PDB entry 8XI3 | electron microscopy, 3.00 A resolution | chains B and C of the 5 polymer chains in the assembly

[Chain B]
Molecule: Transducin-like enhancer protein 6
From: Mus musculus
UniProt: Q9WVB3 (TLE6_MOUSE); numbering as in UniProt (aligned over 48-581)
Sequence (554 residues; each row starts with the number of its first residue):
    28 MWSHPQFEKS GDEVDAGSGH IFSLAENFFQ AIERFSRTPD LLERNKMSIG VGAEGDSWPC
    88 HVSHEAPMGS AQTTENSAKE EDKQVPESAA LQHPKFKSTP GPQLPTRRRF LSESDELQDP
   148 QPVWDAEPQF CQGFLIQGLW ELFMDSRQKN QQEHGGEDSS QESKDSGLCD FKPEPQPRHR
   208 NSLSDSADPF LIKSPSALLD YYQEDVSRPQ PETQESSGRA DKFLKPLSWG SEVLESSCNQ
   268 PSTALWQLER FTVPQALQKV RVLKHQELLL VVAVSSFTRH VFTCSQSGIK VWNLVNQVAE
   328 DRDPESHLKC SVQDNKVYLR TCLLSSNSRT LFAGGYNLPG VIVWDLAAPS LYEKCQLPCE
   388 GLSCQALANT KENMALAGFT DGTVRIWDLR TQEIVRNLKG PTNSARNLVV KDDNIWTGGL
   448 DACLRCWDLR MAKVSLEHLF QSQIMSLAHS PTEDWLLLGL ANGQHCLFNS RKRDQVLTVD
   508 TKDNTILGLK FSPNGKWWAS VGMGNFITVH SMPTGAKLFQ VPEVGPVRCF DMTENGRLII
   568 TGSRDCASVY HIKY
Disordered / not traced: 28-136, 178-203, 218-246
Differences from the reference sequence: initiating methionine (28); expression tag (29-47)
Modified residues: Ser139 (phosphoserine; SEP); Ser209 (phosphoserine; SEP)
From the paper describing this entry:
  - post-translational modification sites: Ser139, Ser209
  - mutagenesis - S209A: decreased binding to CDC25B

[Chain C]
Molecule: Oocyte-expressed protein homolog
From: Mus musculus
UniProt: Q9CWE6 (OOEP_MOUSE); numbering as in UniProt (aligned over 1-164)
Sequence (174 residues; numbered 1 to 174; the number before each row is that of its first residue):
     1 MASHTADADA KPDSDSQKLL NVLPVSLRLR TRPWWFPIQE VSNPLVLYME AWVAERVIGT
    61 DQAEISEIEW MCQALLTVDS VNSGNLAEIT IFGQPSAQTR MKNILLNMAA WHKENELQRA
   121 VKVKEVEEFL KIRASSILSK LSKKGLKLAG FPLPLEGRET QMESLEWSHP QFEK
Disordered / not traced: 1-25, 115-174
Differences from the reference sequence: expression tag (165-174)

[Interface between chain B and chain C]
Residue-residue contacts (25):
  Trp256(B) - Gln94(C)
  Trp256(B) - Pro95(C)
  Ser258(B) - Gln94(C)
  Thr305(B) - Trp70(C)
  Thr305(B) - Gln73(C)
  Arg306(B) - Glu40(C)  salt bridge
  His307(B) - Trp35(C)
  Val322(B) - Pro37(C)  hydrophobic
  Val322(B) - Gln39(C)
  Asn323(B) - Gln39(C)  hydrogen bond
  Glu332(B) - Trp34(C)
  Ser355(B) - Trp70(C)
  Arg356(B) - Glu67(C)  salt bridge
  Arg356(B) - Trp70(C)
  Arg356(B) - Met71(C)
  Leu373(B) - Trp34(C)  hydrogen bond (backbone-side chain)
  Leu373(B) - Trp35(C)
  Ala374(B) - Trp35(C)
  Ala374(B) - Trp70(C)  hydrophobic
  Ala375(B) - Trp34(C)  hydrogen bond (backbone-side chain)
  Ala375(B) - Trp35(C)
  Pro376(B) - Pro33(C)
  Pro376(B) - Trp34(C)  hydrogen bond (backbone-backbone)
  Ser377(B) - Trp34(C)
  Leu378(B) - Trp34(C)
Other interface residues (no listed pair), chain B (20 interface residues in all): Phe304, Val318, Asn320, Asn354
Other interface residues (no listed pair), chain C (13 interface residues in all): Phe36

[Overview]
20 residues of chain B face 13 of chain C across their interface; the contacts include 4 hydrogen bonds and 2
salt bridges. Among the polar pairs are Arg306(B)-Glu40(C), Arg356(B)-Glu67(C) and Asn323(B)-Gln39(C). From
the paper: S209A of chain B reduces binding to CDC25B; modification sites Ser139(B) and Ser209(B).
Here chain B is Transducin-like enhancer protein 6 and chain C is Oocyte-expressed protein homolog, both from
Mus musculus. Entry 8XI3 (Structure of mouse SCMC-14-3-3gama complex) was determined by electron microscopy.
